PDB entry 1YXI | X-ray diffraction, 2.00 A resolution | chain A

== Chain A ==
Protein: Fructose-1,6-bisphosphatase
Organism: Sus scrofa
Notes: EC 3.1.3.11
UniProtKB: P00636 (F16P_PIG); residue numbers follow UniProt; this construct covers 1-337
Amino-acid sequence (337 residues; numbered 1 to 337; the number before each row is that of its first residue):
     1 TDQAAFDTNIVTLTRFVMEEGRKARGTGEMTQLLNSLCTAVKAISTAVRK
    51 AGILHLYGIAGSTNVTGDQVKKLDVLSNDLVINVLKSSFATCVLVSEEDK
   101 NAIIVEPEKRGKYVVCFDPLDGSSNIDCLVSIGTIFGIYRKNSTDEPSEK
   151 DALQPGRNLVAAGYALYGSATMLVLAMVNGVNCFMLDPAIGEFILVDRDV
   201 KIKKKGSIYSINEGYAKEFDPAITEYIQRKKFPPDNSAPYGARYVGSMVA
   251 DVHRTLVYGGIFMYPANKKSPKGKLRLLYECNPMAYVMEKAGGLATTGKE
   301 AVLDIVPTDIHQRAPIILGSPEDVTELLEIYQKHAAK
Not modelled in the structure: 1-6, 336-337
Construct notes: engineered mutation Leu54 (Ala in P00636)
Swiss-Prot annotation at these positions:
  - binding site (Mg(2+)): Glu98
Bound ions: Mg2+ site 1: Asp68, Glu97 (together with phosphate ion); Mg2+ site 2: Glu97, Asp118, Leu120 (together with phosphate ion); Mg2+ site 3: Asp118, Asp121, Glu280 (together with phosphate ion)
Residues lining bound ligands: 6-O-phosphono-beta-D-fructofuranose (F6P): Asp68, Asp121, Gly122, Ser123, Asn212, Tyr215, Arg243, Tyr244, Gly246, Ser247, Met248, Phe262, Tyr264, Lys274, Leu275, Glu280

== Summary ==
Ligands of chain A: 6-O-phosphono-beta-D-fructofuranose. Asp68 and Glu97 coordinate Mg2+ site 1. Glu97, Asp118
and Leu120 coordinate Mg2+ site 2. Curated annotation (UniProt) lists Mg2+-binding residue Glu98.
Chain A is Fructose-1,6-bisphosphatase (Sus scrofa); the structure, R-State AMP Complex Reveals Initial Steps
of the Quaternary Transition of Fructose-1,6-bisphosphatase, was determined by X-ray diffraction (same
publication as 1YZ0 and 1YYZ).
